PDB entry 5LZP | electron microscopy, 3.50 A resolution | chains 0 and P of the 35 polymer chains in the assembly

# Chain 0
Protein: Proteasome subunit alpha
Source organism: Mycobacterium tuberculosis H37Rv
Notes: EC 3.4.25.1; engineered mutation(s): M1_I7del
UniProt: P9WHU1 (PSA_MYCTU); numbering as in UniProt (aligned over 8-248)
Chain sequence (241 residues; row label = number of the first residue in the row):
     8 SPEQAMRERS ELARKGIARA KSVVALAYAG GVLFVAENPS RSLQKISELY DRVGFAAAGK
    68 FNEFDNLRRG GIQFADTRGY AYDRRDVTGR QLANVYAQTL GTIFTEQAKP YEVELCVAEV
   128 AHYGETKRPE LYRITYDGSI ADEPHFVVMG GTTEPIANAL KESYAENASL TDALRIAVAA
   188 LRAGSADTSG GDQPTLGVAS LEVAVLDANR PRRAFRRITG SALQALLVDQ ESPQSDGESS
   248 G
Not modelled in the structure: 191-202, 235-248
UniProt features mapped onto this chain:
  - modified residue (Phosphothreonine): T84, T178, T202

# Chain P
Protein: Proteasome subunit beta
Source organism: Mycobacterium tuberculosis H37Rv
Notes: EC 3.4.25.1; engineered mutation(s): T1A
UniProt: P9WHT9 (PSB_MYCTU); residues 302-534 here correspond to UniProt positions 59-291 (UniProt number = residue number - 243)
Chain sequence (242 residues; each row starts with the number of its first residue):
   301 ATIVALKYPG GVVMAGDRRS TQGNMISGRD VRKVYITDDY TATGIAGTAA VAVEFARLYA
   361 VELEHYEKLE GVPLTFAGKI NRLAIMVRGN LAAAMQGLLA LPLLAGYDIH ASDPQSAGRI
   421 VSFDAAGGWN IEEEGYQAVG SGSLFAKSSM KKLYSQVTDG DSGLRVAVEA LYDAADDDSA
   481 TGGPDLVRGI FPTAVIIDAD GAVDVPESRI AELARAIIES RSGADTFGSD GGEKWSHPQF
   541 EK
Not modelled in the structure: 535-542
Differences from the reference sequence: expression tag (301, 535-542)

# Chain 0 / chain P interface
Pairs across the interface - 16 pairs, chain 0 then chain P:
  R85(0) - E370(P)  salt bridge
  Y87(0) - N381(P)  hydrogen bond (backbone-side chain)
  A88(0) - N381(P)  hydrogen bond (backbone-side chain)
  A88(0) - R382(P)  hydrogen bond (backbone-side chain)
  Y89(0) - Y366(P)
  Y89(0) - L374(P)  hydrophobic
  Y89(0) - G378(P)
  Y89(0) - N381(P)  hydrogen bond (backbone-side chain)
  Y89(0) - R382(P)
  D90(0) - A377(P)
  D93(0) - L374(P)
  D93(0) - T375(P)  hydrogen bond (side chain-backbone)
  D93(0) - G378(P)
  R97(0) - E370(P)
  Q98(0) - Y366(P)  hydrogen bond
  Q98(0) - E370(P)  hydrogen bond
Interface residues without a listed pair, chain 0 (9 interface residues in all): R92
Interface residues without a listed pair, chain P (9 interface residues in all): I385

# In short
Chain 0 and chain P each contribute 9 residues to their interface; the contacts include 7 hydrogen bonds and 1
salt bridge. Among the polar pairs are R85(0)-E370(P), Y87(0)-N381(P) and A88(0)-N381(P).
Chain 0 is Proteasome subunit alpha and chain P is Proteasome subunit beta, both from Mycobacterium
tuberculosis H37Rv; the structure, Binding of the C-terminal GQYL motif of the bacterial proteasome activator
Bpa to the 20S proteasome, was determined by electron microscopy, deposited together with 5LFJ, 5LFP and 5LFQ.
